9DEO - chains A and D; structure by X-ray diffraction, 2.70 A resolution.

== Chain A ==
Molecule: Ubiquitin carboxyl-terminal hydrolase 7
From: Homo sapiens
Notes: EC 3.4.19.12
UniProt: Q93009 (UBP7_HUMAN), isoform Q93009-3; residues 208-554 here correspond to UniProt positions 192-538 (UniProt number = residue number - 16)
Amino-acid sequence (368 residues; row label = number of the first residue in the row):
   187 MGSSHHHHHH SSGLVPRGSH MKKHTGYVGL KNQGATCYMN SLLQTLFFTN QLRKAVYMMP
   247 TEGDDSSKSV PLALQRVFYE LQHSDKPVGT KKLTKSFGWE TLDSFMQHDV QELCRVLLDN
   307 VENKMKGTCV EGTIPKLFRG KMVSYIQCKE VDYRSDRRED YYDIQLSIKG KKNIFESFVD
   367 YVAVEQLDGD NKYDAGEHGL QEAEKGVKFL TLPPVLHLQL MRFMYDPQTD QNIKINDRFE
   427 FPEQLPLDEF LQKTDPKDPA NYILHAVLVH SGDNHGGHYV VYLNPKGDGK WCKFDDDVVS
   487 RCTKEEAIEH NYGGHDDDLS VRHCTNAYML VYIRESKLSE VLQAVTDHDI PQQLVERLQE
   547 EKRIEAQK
Not modelled in the structure: 187-209, 461-462, 502-508, 554
Sequence notes: initiating methionine (187); expression tag (188-207)

== Chain D ==
Molecule: Macrocycle peptide  MC08
Amino-acid sequence (11 residues; each row starts with the number of its first residue; numbering starts at 0):
     0 XFRVNAGPPR C
Covalent attachments: covalent link ACE_0-C10
Modified positions: ACE (acetyl group) at position 0

== Interface between chain A and chain D ==
Residue-residue contacts (39):
  Y224(A) with N4(D)
  M292(A) with R2(D), hydrogen bond (backbone-side chain); A5(D); G6(D); P7(D)
  Q293(A) with R2(D), hydrogen bond (backbone-side chain); P7(D); R9(D), hydrogen bond (backbone-side chain)
  H294(A) with R2(D), hydrogen bond (backbone-side chain)
  D295(A) with R2(D), salt bridge; V3(D); N4(D), hydrogen bond (side chain-backbone); R9(D), salt bridge
  V296(A) with N4(D), hydrogen bond (backbone-side chain)
  Q297(A) with V3(D)
  E298(A) with R9(D), salt bridge
  S353(A) with F1(D)
  K355(A) with F1(D)
  L406(A) with V3(D)
  M407(A) with F1(D); R2(D); V3(D)
  R408(A) with R2(D), hydrogen bond (backbone-backbone); V3(D)
  F409(A) with F1(D); R2(D), hydrogen bond (backbone-backbone); V3(D); N4(D); A5(D)
  Y411(A) with P8(D), hydrophobic
  Q417(A) with P8(D)
  N418(A) with G6(D)
  I421(A) with F1(D), hydrophobic
  N460(A) with A5(D); G6(D), hydrogen bond (side chain-backbone)
  Y465(A) with N4(D); A5(D)
  Y514(A) with V3(D); N4(D)
Interface residues without a listed pair, chain A (24 interface residues in all): Q405, M410, D459
Interface residues without a listed pair, chain D (11 interface residues in all): ACE_0, C10

== Summary ==
The interface between chain A and chain D involves 24 residues on one side and 11 on the other, with 9
hydrogen bonds and 3 salt bridges. Among the polar pairs are D295(A)-R2(D), D295(A)-R9(D) and E298(A)-R9(D).
Here chain A is Ubiquitin carboxyl-terminal hydrolase 7 (Homo sapiens) and chain D is Macrocycle peptide
MC08. Entry 9DEO (USP7 in complex with macrocycle inhibitor MC08) was determined by X-ray diffraction together
with 9DEK, 9DEL, 9DEM, 9DEN and 9DEP from the same study.
